Entry 8DH6 (electron microscopy, 2.94 A resolution); this record covers chains c and d of the 9 polymer chains in the assembly.

[Chain c]
Molecule: Cytochrome c oxidase subunit 3
Source organism: Saccharomyces cerevisiae
Notes: EC 7.1.1.9
UniProtKB: P00420 (COX3_YEAST); numbering as in UniProt (aligned over 1-269)
Chain sequence (269 residues; numbered 1 to 269; the number before each row is that of its first residue):
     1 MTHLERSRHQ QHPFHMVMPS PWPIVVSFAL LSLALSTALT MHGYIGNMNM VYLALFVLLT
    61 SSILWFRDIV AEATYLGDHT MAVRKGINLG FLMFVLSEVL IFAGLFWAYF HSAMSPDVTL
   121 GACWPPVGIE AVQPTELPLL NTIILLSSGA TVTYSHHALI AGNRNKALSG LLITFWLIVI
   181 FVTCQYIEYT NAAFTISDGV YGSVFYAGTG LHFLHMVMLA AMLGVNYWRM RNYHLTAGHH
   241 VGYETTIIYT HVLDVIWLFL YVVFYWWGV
Curated features (UniProtKB/Swiss-Prot):
  - natural variant: V263 (V263T: In strain: D273-10B/A48)

[Chain d]
Molecule: Cytochrome c oxidase subunit 4, mitochondrial
Source organism: Saccharomyces cerevisiae
UniProtKB: P04037 (COX4_YEAST); residue numbers follow UniProt; this construct covers 26-155
Chain sequence (130 residues; each row starts with the number of its first residue):
    26 QQKPVVKTAQ NLAEVNGPET LIGPGAKEGT VPTDLDQETG LARLELLGKL EGIDVFDTKP
    86 LDSSRKGTMK DPIIIESYDD YRYVGCTGSP AGSHTIMWLK PTVNEVARCW ECGSVYKLNP
   146 VGVPNDDHHH
Not modelled in the structure: 26-28, 150-155
Curated features (UniProtKB/Swiss-Prot):
  - binding site (Zn(2+)): C111, H119, C134, C137
  - modified residue: T55 (Phosphothreonine)
Ion coordination: Zn2+: C111, H119, C134, C137

[Chain c / chain d interface]
Residue-residue contacts (49):
  M1(c) with L37(d), hydrophobic; L69(d), hydrophobic
  H3(c) with Y103(d), hydrogen bond; V146(d)
  L4(c) with V148(d), hydrophobic
  E5(c) with V40(d); N41(d); G42(d), hydrogen bond (side chain-backbone)
  R6(c) with V80(d); F81(d); Y103(d)
  S7(c) with Y103(d); G147(d), hydrogen bond (side chain-backbone); V148(d), hydrogen bond (side chain-backbone)
  R8(c) with N41(d); G42(d)
  H9(c) with L69(d)
  Q10(c) with L66(d)
  Q11(c) with F81(d); Y103(d)
  H12(c) with L66(d); F81(d)
  P13(c) with F81(d)
  T74(c) with T64(d)
  Y75(c) with T64(d)
  L76(c) with T64(d)
  G77(c) with T64(d); L66(d); A67(d), hydrogen bond (backbone-backbone)
  H79(c) with A67(d)
  T80(c) with L66(d); A67(d)
  L159(c) with V56(d), hydrophobic
  G162(c) with V56(d)
  R164(c) with G54(d); V56(d)
  Y233(c) with E53(d), hydrogen bond (side chain-backbone); G54(d); T55(d); P57(d); Q62(d)
  L235(c) with P57(d)
  T236(c) with P57(d); T58(d); D59(d)
  A237(c) with P57(d), hydrogen bond (backbone-backbone)
  G238(c) with D59(d)
  H239(c) with D59(d), hydrogen bond (backbone-side chain); E63(d), salt bridge
Interface residues without a listed pair, chain c (28 interface residues in all): N163
Interface residues without a listed pair, chain d (28 interface residues in all): L46, A51, G65, E101, P149

[Overview]
The chain c/chain d interface involves 28 residues from each chain, with 8 hydrogen bonds and 1 salt bridge.
Polar contacts include H239(c)-E63(d), H3(c)-Y103(d) and E5(c)-G42(d). The Zn2+ site is built by C111(d),
H119(d), C134(d) and C137(d). From UniProt: 4 Zn2+-binding residues on chain d.
Here chain c is Cytochrome c oxidase subunit 3 and chain d is Cytochrome c oxidase subunit 4, mitochondrial,
both from Saccharomyces cerevisiae. Entry 8DH6 (Cryo-EM structure of Saccharomyces cerevisiae cytochrome c
oxidase (Complex IV) extracted in lipid nanodiscs) was determined by electron microscopy.
